Entry 2XYZ (electron microscopy, 4.00 A resolution); this record covers chains E and F of the 7 polymer chains in the assembly.

== Chain E (and F) ==
Protein: Coat protein
Source organism: Enterobacteria phage P22
Notes: chain F of this document is another copy of the same molecule, construct and numbering; everything in this record applies to it too
Reference sequence: A8CGC7 (A8CGC7_BPP22); aligned to UniProt positions 1-297 over residues 1-297 (the alignment contains insertions or deletions, so no single offset holds)
Amino-acid sequence (430 residues; row label = number of the first residue in the row):
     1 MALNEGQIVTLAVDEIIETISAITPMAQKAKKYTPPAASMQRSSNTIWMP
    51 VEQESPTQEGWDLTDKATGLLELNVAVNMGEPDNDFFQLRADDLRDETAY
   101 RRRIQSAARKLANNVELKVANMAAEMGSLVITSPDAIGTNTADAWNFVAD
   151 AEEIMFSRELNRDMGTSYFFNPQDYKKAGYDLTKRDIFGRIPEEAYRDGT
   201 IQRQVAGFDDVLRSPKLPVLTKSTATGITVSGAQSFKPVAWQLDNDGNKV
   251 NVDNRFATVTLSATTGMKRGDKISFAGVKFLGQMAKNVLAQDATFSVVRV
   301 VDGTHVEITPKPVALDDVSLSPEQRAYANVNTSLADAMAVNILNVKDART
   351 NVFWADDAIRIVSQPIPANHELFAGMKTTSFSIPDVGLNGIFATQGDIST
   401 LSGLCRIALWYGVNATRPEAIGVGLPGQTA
Unresolved in the structure: 426-430

== Chain E / chain F interface ==
Pairs across the interface - 4 pairs, chain E then chain F:
  Thr57(E) - Ala107(F)
  Ala67(E) - Leu89(F)
  Thr68(E) - Leu89(F)
  Val330(E) - Lys216(F)
Other interface residues (no listed pair), chain E (7 interface residues in all): Ser55, Trp61, Asn331
Other interface residues (no listed pair), chain F (6 interface residues in all): Asp85, Arg90, Ser106

== In short ==
Chain E and chain F form an interface of 7 and 6 residues respectively.
Chain E and chain F are both Coat protein (Enterobacteria phage P22); the structure, De Novo model of
Bacteriophage P22 virion coat protein, was determined by electron microscopy, deposited together with 2XYY.
